PDB entry 5YJZ | X-ray diffraction, 2.16 A resolution | chain A

[Chain A]
Molecule: Probable conserved ATP-binding protein ABC transporter
From: Mycobacterium tuberculosis (strain ATCC 25618 / H37Rv)
UniProt: O53343 (O53343_MYCTU); residues 1-447 here = UniProt positions 1-447
Chain sequence (452 residues; numbered -4 to 447; the number before each row is that of its first residue; numbers below 1 keep their minus sign (Gly-4 is residue -4)):
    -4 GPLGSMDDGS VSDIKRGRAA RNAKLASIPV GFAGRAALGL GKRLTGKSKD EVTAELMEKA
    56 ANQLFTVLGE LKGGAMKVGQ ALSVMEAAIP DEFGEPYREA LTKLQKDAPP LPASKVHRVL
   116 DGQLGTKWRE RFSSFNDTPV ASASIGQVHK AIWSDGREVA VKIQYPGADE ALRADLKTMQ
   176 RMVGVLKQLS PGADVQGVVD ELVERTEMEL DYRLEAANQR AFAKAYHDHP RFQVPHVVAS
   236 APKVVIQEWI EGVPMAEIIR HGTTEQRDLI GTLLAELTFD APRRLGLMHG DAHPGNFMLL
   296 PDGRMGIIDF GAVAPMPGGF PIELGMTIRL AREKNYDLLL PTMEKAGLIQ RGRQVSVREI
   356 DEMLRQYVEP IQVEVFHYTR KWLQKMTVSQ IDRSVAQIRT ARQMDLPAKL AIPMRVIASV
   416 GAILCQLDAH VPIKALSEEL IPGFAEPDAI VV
Not modelled in the structure: -4 to 42, 443-447
Sequence notes: expression tag (-4 to 0)
Reported in the primary citation:
  - mutagenesis - S139A, E204A, E210A, Q242A: decreased catalytic activity
  - mutagenesis - W244A: unchanged catalytic activity
  - mutagenesis - E65A, K72A, S139A, K157A, E196A, R200A, M203G, E204A, E210A, Q242A, W244A, D286A, I407G, R410A: decreased growth in response to erythromycin

[Overview]
From the paper: E65A, K72A and S139A, among others, reduce growth in response to erythromycin; S139A, E204A
and E210A, among others, reduce catalytic activity; 14 substitutions were tested in all.
Chain A is Probable conserved ATP-binding protein ABC transporter (Mycobacterium tuberculosis (strain ATCC
25618 / H37Rv)); the structure, The native crystal structure of Rv3197 from Mycobacterium tuberculosis, was
determined by X-ray diffraction together with 5YK0, 5YK1 and 5YK2 from the same study.
